Entry 1I94 (X-ray diffraction, 3.20 A resolution); this record covers chains A and K of the 21 polymer chains in the assembly.

# Chain A
Molecule: 16S RRNA
Organism: Thermus thermophilus
Sequence (1514 nucleotides; each row starts with the number of its first residue):
     2 UGUUGGAGAG UUUGAUCCUG GCUCAGGGUG AACGCUGGCG GCGUGCCUAA GACAUGCAAG
    62 UCGUGCGGGC CGCGGGGUUU UACUCCGUGG UCAGCGGCGG ACGGGUGAGU AACGCGUGGG
   122 UGACCUACCC GGAAGAGGGG GACAACCCGG GGAAACUCGG GCUAAUCCCC CAUGUGGACC
   182 CGCCCCUUGG GGUGUGUCCA AAGGGCUUUG CCCGCUUCCG GAUGGGCCCG CGUCCCAUCA
   242 GCUAGUUGGU GGGGUAAUGG CCCACCAAGG CGACGACGGG UAGCCGGUCU GAGAGGAUGG
   302 CCGGCCACAG GGGCACUGAG ACACGGGCCC CACUCCUACG GGAGGCAGCA GUUAGGAAUC
   362 UUCCGCAAUG GGCGCAAGCC UGACGGAGCG ACGCCGCUUG GAGGAAGAAG CCCUUCGGGG
   422 UGUAAACUCC UGAACCCGGG ACGAAACCCC CGACGAGGGG ACUGACGGUA CCGGGGUAAU
   482 AGCGCCGGCC AACUCCGUGC CAGCAGCCGC GGUAAUACGG AGGGCGCGAG CGUUACCCGG
   542 AUUCACUGGG CGUAAAGGGC GUGUAGGCGG CCUGGGGCGU CCCAUGUGAA AGACCACGGC
   602 UCAACCGUGG GGGAGCGUGG GAUACGCUCA GGCUAGACGG UGGGAGAGGG UGGUGGAAUU
   662 CCCGGAGUAG CGGUGAAAUG CGCAGAUACC GGGAGGAACG CCGAUGGCGA AGGCAGCCAC
   722 CUGGUCCACC CGUGACGCUG AGGCGCGAAA GCGUGGGGAG CAAACCGGAU UAGAUACCCG
   782 GGUAGUCCAC GCCCUAAACG AUGCGCGCUA GGUCUCUGGG UCUCCUGGGG GCCGAAGCUA
   842 ACGCGUUAAG CGCGCCGCCU GGGGAGUACG GCCGCAAGGC UGAAACUCAA AGGAAUUGAC
   902 GGGGGCCCGC ACAAGCGGUG GAGCAUGUGG UUUAAUUCGA AGCAACGCGA AGAACCUUAC
   962 CAGGCCUUGA CAUGCUAGGG AACCCGGGUG AAAGCCUGGG GUGCCCCGCG AGGGGAGCCC
  1022 UAGCACAGGU GCUGCAUGGC CGUCGUCAGC UCGUGCCGUG AGGUGUUGGG UUAAGUCCCG
  1082 CAACGAGCGC AACCCCCGCC GUUAGUUGCC AGCGGUUCGG CCGGGCACUC UAACGGGACU
  1142 GCCCGCGAAA GCGGGAGGAA GGAGGGGACG ACGUCUGGUC AGCAUGGCCC UUACGGCCUG
  1202 GGCGACACAC GUGCUACAAU GCCCACUACA AAGCGAUGCC ACCCGGCAAC GGGGAGCUAA
  1262 UCGCAAAAAG GUGGGCCCAG UUCGGAUUGG GGUCUGCAAC CCGACCCCAU GAAGCCGGAA
  1322 UCGCUAGUAA UCGCGGAUCA GCCAUGCCGC GGUGAAUACG UUCCCGGGCC UUGUACACAC
  1382 CGCCCGUCAC GCCAUGGGAG CGGGCUCUAC CCGAAGUCGC CGGGAGCCUA CGGGCAGGCG
  1442 CCGAGGGUAG GGCCCGUGAC UGGGGCGAAG UCGUAACAAG GUAGCUGUAC CGGAAGGUGC
  1502 GGCUGGAUCA CCUC
Bound ions: Mg2+ site 1 near G21 (its only coordinating residue here); Mg2+ site 2: C67, A166; Mg2+ site 3 near G78 (its only coordinating residue here); Mg2+ site 4 near C93 (its only coordinating residue here); Mg2+ site 5 near G104 (its only coordinating residue here); Mg2+ site 6: G183, C184; Mg2+ site 7 near G190 (its only coordinating residue here); Mg2+ site 8: G294, G541; Mg2+ site 9 near A377 (its only coordinating residue here); Mg2+ site 10: C526, G527; Mg2+ site 11: A555, A557; Mg2+ site 12: C579, G580; 11 more Mg2+ sites not listed
Small-molecule neighbours: octadecatungstenyl diphosphate (WO2): A16, C511, U1177, C1379

# Chain K
Protein: 30S ribosomal protein S11
Organism: Thermus thermophilus
Chain sequence (128 residues; numbered 2 to 129; the number before each row is that of its first residue):
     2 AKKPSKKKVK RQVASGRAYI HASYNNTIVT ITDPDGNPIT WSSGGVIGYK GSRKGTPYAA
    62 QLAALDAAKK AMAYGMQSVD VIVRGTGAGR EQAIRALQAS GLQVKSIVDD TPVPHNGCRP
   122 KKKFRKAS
Disordered / not traced: 2-6
Bound ions: Mg2+ near Trp42 (its only coordinating residue here)
Small-molecule neighbours: octadecatungstenyl diphosphate (WO2): Pro58, Tyr59, Gln62, Gln93, Arg96

# Interface between chain A and chain K
Contacting residue pairs - 40 pairs, chain A then chain K:
  G657(A) - His116(K)  base contact
  A658(A) - Val114(K)  hydrogen bond to the sugar
  A658(A) - His116(K)  hydrogen bond to the base
  A659(A) - Pro113(K)  sugar contact
  A659(A) - Pro115(K)  sugar contact
  A667(A) - Asn38(K)  sugar contact
  A667(A) - Pro39(K)  hydrogen bond to the sugar
  G668(A) - Pro39(K)  sugar contact
  G668(A) - Ile40(K)  sugar contact
  G671(A) - Gly46(K)  phosphate contact
  G671(A) - Val47(K)  sugar contact
  C672(A) - Ser44(K)  phosphate contact
  C672(A) - Gly46(K)  hydrogen bond to the phosphate
  G673(A) - Asn27(K)  phosphate contact
  G674(A) - Asn26(K)  phosphate contact
  G674(A) - Lys51(K)  base contact
  G674(A) - Gly52(K)  base contact
  U675(A) - Gly52(K)  base contact
  U675(A) - Ser53(K)  hydrogen bond to the base
  A677(A) - Ser53(K)  phosphate contact
  A678(A) - Gly52(K)  phosphate contact
  A678(A) - Ser53(K)  phosphate contact
  A689(A) - Thr31(K)  sugar contact
  C690(A) - Tyr20(K)  sugar contact
  C690(A) - Gly37(K)  hydrogen bond to the sugar
  C691(A) - Gly37(K)  sugar contact
  A699(A) - Asn117(K)  hydrogen bond to the sugar
  A699(A) - Gly118(K)  base contact
  C700(A) - His116(K)  hydrogen bond to the sugar
  C700(A) - Asn117(K)  sugar contact
  G701(A) - His116(K)  base contact
  G701(A) - Asn117(K)  phosphate contact
  G761(A) - Arg120(K)  hydrogen bond to the sugar
  C762(A) - Arg120(K)  sugar contact
  C762(A) - Lys122(K)  phosphate contact
  A763(A) - Lys122(K)  phosphate contact
  A763(A) - Lys123(K)  hydrogen bond to the phosphate
  A1511(A) - Ala128(K)  base contact
  A1511(A) - Ser129(K)  base contact
  C1512(A) - Ser129(K)  hydrogen bond to the sugar
Interface residues without a listed pair, chain A (25 interface residues in all): G666, U669
Interface residues without a listed pair, chain K (30 interface residues in all): Tyr25, Asp36, Gly45, Cys119, Pro121

# Summary
The interface between chain A and chain K involves 25 residues on one side and 30 on the other; the contacts
include 11 hydrogen bonds. Polar contacts include A658(A)-His116(K), U675(A)-Ser53(K) and A658(A)-Val114(K).
Bound to chain A: octadecatungstenyl diphosphate. Ligands of chain K: octadecatungstenyl diphosphate.
Here chain A is 16S RRNA and chain K is 30S ribosomal protein S11, both from Thermus thermophilus. Entry 1I94
(Crystal structures of the small ribosomal subunit with tetracycline, edeine and IF3) was determined by X-ray
diffraction (same publication as 1I95, 1I96 and 1I97).
